PDB entry 6UIR | X-ray diffraction, 2.64 A resolution | chains A and T of the 4 polymer chains in the assembly

# Chain A
Molecule: p66 Reverse transcriptase/RNaseH
Source organism: Human immunodeficiency virus type 1 group M subtype B (isolate HXB2)
Notes: EC 2.7.7.49, 2.7.7.7, 3.1.26.13
UniProtKB: P04585 (POL_HV1H2); residues 1-560 here correspond to UniProt positions 588-1147 (UniProt number = residue number + 587)
Sequence (572 residues; each row starts with the number of its first residue; numbers below 1 keep their minus sign (Met-11 is residue -11)):
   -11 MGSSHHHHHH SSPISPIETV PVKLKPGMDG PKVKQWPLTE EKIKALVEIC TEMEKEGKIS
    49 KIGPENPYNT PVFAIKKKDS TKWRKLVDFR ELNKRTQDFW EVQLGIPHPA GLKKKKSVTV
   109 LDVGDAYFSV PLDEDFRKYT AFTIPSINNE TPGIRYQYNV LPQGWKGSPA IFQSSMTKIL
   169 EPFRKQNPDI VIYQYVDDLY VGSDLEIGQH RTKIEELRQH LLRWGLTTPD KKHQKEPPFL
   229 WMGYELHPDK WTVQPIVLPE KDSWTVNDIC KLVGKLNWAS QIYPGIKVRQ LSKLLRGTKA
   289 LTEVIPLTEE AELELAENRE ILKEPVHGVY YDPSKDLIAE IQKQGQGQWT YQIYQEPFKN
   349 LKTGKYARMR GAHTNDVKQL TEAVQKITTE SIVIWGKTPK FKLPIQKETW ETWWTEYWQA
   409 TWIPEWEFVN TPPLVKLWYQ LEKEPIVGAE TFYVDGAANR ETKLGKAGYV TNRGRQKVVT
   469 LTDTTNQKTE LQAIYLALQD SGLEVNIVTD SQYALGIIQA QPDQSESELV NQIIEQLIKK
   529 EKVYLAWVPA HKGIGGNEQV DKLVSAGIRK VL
Not modelled in the structure: -11 to 0, 66-69, 134-141, 557-560
Construct notes: initiating methionine (-11); expression tag (-10 to 0); engineered mutation Val184 (Met771 in P04585), Cys258 (Gln845 in P04585), Ser280 (Cys867 in P04585)
Curated features (UniProtKB/Swiss-Prot):
  - region: Phe227 to His235 (RT 'primer grip')
  - motif: Trp398 to Trp414 (Tryptophan repeat motif)
  - binding site (Mg(2+)): Asp110, Asp185, Asp186, Asp443, Glu478, Asp498, Asp549
  - site: Trp401 (Essential for RT p66/p51 heterodimerization), Trp414 (Essential for RT p66/p51 heterodimerization), Phe440, Tyr441 (Cleavage), Leu560 (Cleavage)
Ion coordination: Mg2+: Asp110, Val111, Asp185 (together with 1RY)
Residues lining bound ligands: 1RY ([[(2R,5S)-5-(4-azanyl-5-fluoranyl-2-oxidanylidene-pyrimidin-1-yl)-1,3-oxathiolan-2-yl]methoxy-oxidanyl-phosphoryl] phosphono hydrogen phosphate): Lys65, Lys70, Arg72, Asp110, Val111, Gly112, Asp113, Ala114, Tyr115, Gln151, Val184, Asp185, Lys220
Reported in the primary citation:
  - binding site for 1RY: Val184

# Chain T
Molecule: Template DNA
Sequence (27 nucleotides; numbered 701 to 727; the number before each row is that of its first residue):
   701 ATGGGGGGCG CCCGAACAGG GACTGTG
Not modelled in the structure: 701-704, 725-727

# How chain A and chain T interact
Residue-residue contacts - 37 pairs, chain A then chain T:
  Phe61(A) with DG705(T), sugar contact
  Leu74(A) with DG705(T), base contact
  Val75(A) with DG705(T), sugar contact
  Asp76(A) with DG705(T), sugar contact
  Arg78(A) with DG705(T), salt bridge to the phosphate
  Asn81(A) with DG706(T), sugar contact
  Glu89(A) with DG707(T), phosphate contact; DG708(T), phosphate contact
  Gln91(A) with DG708(T), sugar contact
  Leu92(A) with DC709(T), sugar contact
  Gly93(A) with DC709(T), sugar contact
  Ile94(A) with DG708(T), base contact; DC709(T), sugar contact
  Tyr115(A) with DG706(T), base contact
  Gln151(A) with DG705(T), base contact
  Gly152(A) with DG705(T), base contact; DG706(T), sugar contact
  Lys154(A) with DG706(T), phosphate contact; DG707(T), phosphate contact
  Pro157(A) with DG707(T), sugar contact
  Tyr183(A) with DG707(T), base contact; DG708(T), base contact
  Asn265(A) with DC711(T), sugar contact
  Ser280(A) with DC712(T), phosphate contact; DC713(T), phosphate contact
  Leu283(A) with DC713(T), sugar contact
  Arg284(A) with DC713(T), salt bridge to the phosphate; DG714(T), phosphate contact
  Lys353(A) with DC711(T), phosphate contact; DC712(T), salt bridge to the phosphate
  Ala355(A) with DC712(T), phosphate contact
  Lys374(A) with DC711(T), phosphate contact
  Asn474(A) with DA722(T), phosphate contact; DC723(T), sugar contact
  Gln500(A) with DG721(T), phosphate contact; DA722(T), phosphate contact
  His539(A) with DC723(T), salt bridge to the phosphate
Also at the interface, not in a pair above, chain A (33 interface residues in all): Ile63, Trp153, Lys281, Arg356, Gln475, Asp498

# Summary
33 residues of chain A and 12 residues of chain T are in contact; the contacts include 4 salt bridges. Polar
pairs include Arg78(A)-DG705(T), Arg284(A)-DC713(T) and Lys353(A)-DC712(T). Chain A binds compound 1RY. From
UniProt: 7 Mg2+-binding residues on chain A. From the paper: a binding site for 1RY at Val184(A).
Here chain A is p66 Reverse transcriptase/RNaseH (Human immunodeficiency virus type 1 group M subtype B
(isolate HXB2)) and chain T is Template DNA. Entry 6UIR (HIV-1 M184V reverse transcriptase-DNA complex with
(-)-FTC-TP) was determined by X-ray diffraction (same publication as 6UIS, 6UIT, 6UJX, 6UJY, 6UJZ and 6UK0).
